Entry 7Y7I (electron microscopy, 3.42 A resolution); this record covers chains E and J of the 12 polymer chains in the assembly.

== Chain E ==
Protein: Histone H3.1, Histone H3-like centromeric protein A
Organism: Gallus gallus
Reference sequence: chimeric construct of P68431, Q6XXM1: residues 0-63 from P68431 (H31_HUMAN) positions 1-64 (UniProt number = residue number + 1); residues 64-140 from Q6XXM1 positions 55-131 (UniProt number = residue number - 9)
Amino-acid sequence (144 residues; numbered -3 to 140; the number before each row is that of its first residue; numbers below 1 keep their minus sign (Gly-3 is residue -3)):
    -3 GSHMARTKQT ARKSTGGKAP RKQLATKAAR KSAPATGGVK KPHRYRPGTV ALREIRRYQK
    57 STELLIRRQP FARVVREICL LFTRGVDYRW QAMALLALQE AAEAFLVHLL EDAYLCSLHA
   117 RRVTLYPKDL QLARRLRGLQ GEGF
Unresolved in the structure: -3 to 37, 135-140
Differences from the reference sequence: expression tag (-3 to -1)
UniProt features mapped onto this chain:
  - modified residue: Arg2 (Asymmetric dimethylarginine), Thr3 (Phosphothreonine), Lys4 (Allysine), Gln5 (5-glutamyl dopamine), Thr6 (Phosphothreonine), Arg8 (Citrulline), Lys9 (N6,N6,N6-trimethyllysine), Ser10 (ADP-ribosylserine), Thr11 (Phosphothreonine), Lys14 (N6-(2-hydroxyisobutyryl)lysine), Arg17 (Asymmetric dimethylarginine), Lys18 (N6-(2-hydroxyisobutyryl)lysine), Lys23 (N6-(2-hydroxyisobutyryl)lysine), Arg26 (Citrulline), Lys27 (N6,N6,N6-trimethyllysine), Ser28 (ADP-ribosylserine), Lys36 (N6,N6,N6-trimethyllysine), Lys37 (N6-methyllysine), Tyr41 (Phosphotyrosine), Lys56 (N6,N6,N6-trimethyllysine) and 1 more in UniProt
  - lipidation: Lys18 (N6-decanoyllysine)

== Chain J ==
Molecule: Chains: J
Organism: synthetic construct
Sequence (143 nucleotides; row label = number of the first residue in the row):
   147 TCGATGTATA TATCTGACTC GTGCCTGGAG ACTAGGGAGT AATCCCCTTG GCGGTTAAAA
   207 CGCGGGGGAC AGCGCGTACG TGCGTTTAAG CGGTGCTAGA GCTGTCTACG ACCAATTGAG
   267 CGGCCTCGGC ACCGGGATTC TGA

== Interface between chain E and chain J ==
Contacting residue pairs (19; chain E residue first):
  Arg40(E) - DG210(J)  base contact
  Arg42(E) - DT287(J)  phosphate contact
  Thr45(E) - DC286(J)  phosphate contact
  Thr45(E) - DT287(J)  phosphate contact
  Arg63(E) - DA204(J)  phosphate contact
  Arg63(E) - DA205(J)  salt bridge to the phosphate
  Arg72(E) - DT194(J)  salt bridge to the phosphate
  Arg85(E) - DC193(J)  base contact
  Arg85(E) - DT194(J)  sugar contact
  Trp86(E) - DC193(J)  sugar contact
  Trp86(E) - DT194(J)  hydrogen bond to the phosphate
  Gln87(E) - DC193(J)  phosphate contact
  Ala88(E) - DC193(J)  hydrogen bond to the phosphate
  Arg118(E) - DA215(J)  phosphate contact
  Arg118(E) - DC216(J)  phosphate contact
  Val119(E) - DA215(J)  hydrogen bond to the phosphate
  Thr120(E) - DG214(J)  phosphate contact
  Thr120(E) - DA215(J)  hydrogen bond to the phosphate
  Tyr122(E) - DC216(J)  phosphate contact
Also at the interface, not in a pair above, chain E (17 interface residues in all): His39, Tyr41, Pro43, Arg117
Also at the interface, not in a pair above, chain J (14 interface residues in all): DT195, DG212, DG213, DG288

== Overview ==
The interface between chain E and chain J involves 17 residues on one side and 14 on the other; the contacts
include 4 hydrogen bonds and 2 salt bridges. Among the polar pairs are Trp86(E)-DT194(J), Ala88(E)-DC193(J)
and Val119(E)-DA215(J).
Here chain E is Histone H3.1, Histone H3-like centromeric protein A (Gallus gallus) and chain J is Chains: J
(synthetic construct). Entry 7Y7I (chicken KNL2 in complex with the CENP-A nucleosome) was determined by
electron microscopy.
